Entry 5N5Y (electron microscopy, 7.70 A resolution (low resolution: residue-level contacts below are approximate; hydrogen-bond / salt-bridge calls are withheld)); this record covers chains M and N of the 18 polymer chains in the assembly.

[Chain M]
Name: DNA-directed RNA polymerase I subunit RPA49
From: Saccharomyces cerevisiae
Reference sequence: Q01080 (RPA49_YEAST); residue numbers follow UniProt; this construct covers 1-415
Amino-acid sequence (415 residues; row label = number of the first residue in the row):
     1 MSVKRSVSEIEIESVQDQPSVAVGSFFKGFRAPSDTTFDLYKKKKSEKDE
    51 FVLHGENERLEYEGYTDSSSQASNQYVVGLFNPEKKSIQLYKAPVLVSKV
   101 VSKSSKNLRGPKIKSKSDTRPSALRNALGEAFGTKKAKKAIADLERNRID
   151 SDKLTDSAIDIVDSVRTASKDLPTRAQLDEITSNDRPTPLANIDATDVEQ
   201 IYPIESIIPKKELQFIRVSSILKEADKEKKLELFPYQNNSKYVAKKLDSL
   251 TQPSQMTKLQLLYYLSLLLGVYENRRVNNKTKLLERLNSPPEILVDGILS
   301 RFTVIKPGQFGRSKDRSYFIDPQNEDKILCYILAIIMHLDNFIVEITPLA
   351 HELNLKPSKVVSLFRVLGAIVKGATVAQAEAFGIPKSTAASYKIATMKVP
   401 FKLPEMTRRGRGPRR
Not modelled in the structure: 1-7, 116-415

[Chain N]
Name: DNA-directed RNA polymerase I subunit RPA34
From: Saccharomyces cerevisiae
Reference sequence: P47006 (RPA34_YEAST); numbering as in UniProt (aligned over 1-233)
Amino-acid sequence (233 residues; row label = number of the first residue in the row):
     1 MSKLSKDYVSDSDSDDEVISNEFSIPDGFKKCKHLKNFPLNGDNKKKAKQ
    51 QQVWLIKFPSNVDISKLKSLPVDFESSTTMTIDKHDYKIMDDTDIESSLT
   101 QDNLSNMTLLVPSESKESLKIASTAKDNAPLQFDKVFSVSETAKIPAIDY
   151 SKVRVPRKDVPKVEGLKLEHFATGYDAEDFHVAEEVKENKKEPKKRSHHD
   201 DEEESSEKKKKKKEKREKREKKDKKDKKKKHRD
Not modelled in the structure: 1-23, 42-48, 73-77, 181-233

[How chain M and chain N interact]
Residue-residue contacts (110):
  Ser-8(M) with Leu-70(N); Pro-71(N); Val-72(N)
  Glu-9(M) with Leu-70(N)
  Ile-10(M) with Lys-68(N); Ser-69(N); Leu-70(N)
  Glu-11(M) with Lys-68(N)
  Ile-12(M) with Leu-67(N); Lys-68(N)
  Val-15(M) with Ile-64(N); Ser-65(N)
  Gln-16(M) with Lys-36(N)
  Asp-17(M) with Ser-65(N)
  Gln-18(M) with Lys-36(N)
  Pro-19(M) with Leu-35(N); Lys-36(N)
  Ser-20(M) with Leu-35(N); Lys-36(N); Pro-112(N); Leu-119(N)
  Val-21(M) with Phe-38(N); Leu-110(N); Val-111(N); Pro-112(N)
  Ala-22(M) with Leu-109(N); Leu-110(N); Leu-119(N)
  Val-23(M) with Met-107(N); Thr-108(N)
  Gly-24(M) with Met-107(N); Thr-108(N)
  Ser-25(M) with Asn-106(N)
  Phe-26(M) with Asn-106(N); Thr-108(N)
  Phe-27(M) with Ser-105(N)
  Lys-28(M) with Leu-104(N); Ser-105(N); Asn-106(N)
  Gly-29(M) with Asn-103(N)
  Phe-30(M) with Thr-108(N); Ile-121(N); Pro-130(N)
  Arg-31(M) with Asp-127(N); Ala-129(N); Pro-130(N)
  Ala-32(M) with Ile-121(N)
  Ser-34(M) with Asn-128(N)
  Thr-37(M) with Ser-118(N); Leu-119(N)
  Phe-38(M) with Ser-118(N); Leu-119(N); Ile-121(N)
  Asp-39(M) with Lys-31(N); Glu-117(N); Ser-118(N)
  Leu-40(M) with Lys-31(N); Cys-32(N); Leu-119(N)
  Tyr-41(M) with Ile-25(N); Phe-29(N); Lys-30(N); Lys-31(N)
  Lys-42(M) with Gly-28(N); Phe-29(N); Lys-30(N); Cys-32(N)
  Lys-43(M) with Asp-27(N); Gly-28(N); Phe-29(N)
  Glu-50(M) with Phe-29(N)
  Leu-53(M) with Leu-110(N)
  Ala-72(M) with Ser-60(N)
  Ser-73(M) with Pro-59(N); Ser-60(N)
  Asn-74(M) with Lys-57(N); Phe-58(N)
  Gln-75(M) with Ile-56(N); Lys-57(N); Phe-58(N); Pro-59(N); Ser-60(N); Val-62(N); Ile-64(N)
  Tyr-76(M) with Ile-56(N); Lys-57(N)
  Val-77(M) with Leu-55(N); Ile-56(N); Ile-64(N)
  Val-78(M) with Val-53(N); Trp-54(N)
  Gly-79(M) with Gln-52(N); Val-53(N); Trp-54(N)
  Leu-80(M) with Phe-38(N); Pro-39(N); Leu-40(N); Gln-51(N); Gln-52(N); Val-53(N)
  Phe-81(M) with Gln-51(N); Gln-52(N); Trp-54(N)
  Pro-83(M) with Lys-49(N); Gln-50(N)
  Ile-88(M) with Trp-54(N)
  Gln-89(M) with Pro-39(N)
  Tyr-91(M) with Asn-37(N); Phe-38(N); Pro-39(N)
Other interface residues (no listed pair), chain M (56 interface residues in all): Thr-36, Phe-51, Val-52, His-54, Gln-71, Glu-84, Leu-90, Lys-92, Val-95
Other interface residues (no listed pair), chain N (56 interface residues in all): Ser-24, His-34, Lys-120, Phe-133

[In short]
The chain M/chain N interface involves 56 residues from each chain.
Here chain M is DNA-directed RNA polymerase I subunit RPA49 and chain N is DNA-directed RNA polymerase I
subunit RPA34, both from Saccharomyces cerevisiae. Entry 5N5Y (Cryo-EM structure of RNA polymerase I in
complex with Rrn3 and Core Factor (Orientation III)) was determined by electron microscopy (same publication
as 5O7X, 5N5Z, 5N60 and 5N61).
